Entry 6YN1 (X-ray diffraction, 2.35 A resolution); this record covers chains A and H of the 10 polymer chains in the assembly.

[Chain A]
Molecule: Histone H2A
From: Xenopus laevis
UniProt: Q6AZJ8 (Q6AZJ8_XENLA); residues 13-118 here correspond to UniProt positions 14-119 (UniProt number = residue number + 1)
Sequence (107 residues; row label = number of the first residue in the row):
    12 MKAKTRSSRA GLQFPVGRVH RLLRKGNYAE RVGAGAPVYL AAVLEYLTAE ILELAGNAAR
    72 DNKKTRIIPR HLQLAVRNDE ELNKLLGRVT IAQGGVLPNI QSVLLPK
Unresolved in the structure: 12-15
Construct notes: initiating methionine (12)

[Chain H]
Molecule: Histone H3
From: Xenopus laevis
UniProt: A0A310TTQ1 (A0A310TTQ1_XENLA); residues 38-135 here correspond to UniProt positions 39-136 (UniProt number = residue number + 1)
Sequence (99 residues; row label = number of the first residue in the row):
    37 MPHRYRPGTV ALREIRRYQK STELLIRKLP FQRLVREIAQ DFKTDLRFQS SAVMALQEAS
    97 EAYLVALFED TNLCAIHAKR VTIMPKDIQL ARRIRGERA
Unresolved in the structure: 37-39, 134-135
Construct notes: initiating methionine (37)

[How chain A and chain H interact]
Contacting residue pairs (23; chain A residue first):
  Arg81(A) with Gln55(H), hydrogen bond (side chain-backbone); Lys56(H); Thr58(H)
  Thr101(A) with Ala98(H)
  Ala103(A) with Glu94(H)
  Gln104(A) with Thr58(H), hydrogen bond; Glu94(H), hydrogen bond
  Gly105(A) with Thr58(H)
  Gly106(A) with Thr58(H)
  Val107(A) with Gln55(H); Val101(H), hydrophobic; Glu105(H)
  Pro109(A) with Gln55(H)
  Asn110(A) with Gln55(H), hydrogen bond (backbone-side chain)
  Ile111(A) with Ile51(H), hydrophobic; Gln55(H)
  Gln112(A) with Leu109(H); Ile112(H)
  Val114(A) with Ile112(H), hydrophobic
  Leu115(A) with Leu48(H); Asn108(H); Val117(H), hydrophobic
  Pro117(A) with Leu48(H)
Also at the interface, not in a pair above, chain A (15 interface residues in all): Leu116
Also at the interface, not in a pair above, chain H (17 interface residues in all): Arg52, Ser57, Glu59, Leu60

[Overview]
15 residues of chain A and 17 residues of chain H are in contact; the contacts include 4 hydrogen bonds. Polar
pairs include Arg81(A)-Gln55(H), Gln104(A)-Thr58(H) and Gln104(A)-Glu94(H).
Chain A is Histone H2A and chain H is Histone H3, both from Xenopus laevis; the structure, Crystal structure
of histone chaperone APLF acidic domain bound to the histone H2A-H2B-H3-H4 octamer, was determined by X-ray
diffraction.
